Entry 4JUL (X-ray diffraction, 2.79 A resolution); this record covers chains A and E of the 6 polymer chains in the assembly.

Chain A (and E):
Protein: Hemagglutinin HA1
Source organism: Influenza A virus
Notes: chain E of this document is another copy of the same molecule, construct and numbering; everything in this record applies to it too
UniProt: Q00G25 (Q00G25_9INFA); the construct lacks a stretch of the UniProt sequence and is renumbered around it, so the offset changes along the chain: 11-19 = UniProt 17-25; 20-28 = UniProt 27-35; 31-35 = UniProt 36-40; 36-53 = UniProt 42-59; 6 more segments
Sequence (329 residues; numbered 5 to 326 plus 9 insertion-coded residues; 2 numbers in that range are skipped by the numbering (no residue carries them; nothing is unmodelled there); the number before each row is that of its first residue; a row labelled like 125A-125B holds insertion residues (125A, then the next letters in order)):
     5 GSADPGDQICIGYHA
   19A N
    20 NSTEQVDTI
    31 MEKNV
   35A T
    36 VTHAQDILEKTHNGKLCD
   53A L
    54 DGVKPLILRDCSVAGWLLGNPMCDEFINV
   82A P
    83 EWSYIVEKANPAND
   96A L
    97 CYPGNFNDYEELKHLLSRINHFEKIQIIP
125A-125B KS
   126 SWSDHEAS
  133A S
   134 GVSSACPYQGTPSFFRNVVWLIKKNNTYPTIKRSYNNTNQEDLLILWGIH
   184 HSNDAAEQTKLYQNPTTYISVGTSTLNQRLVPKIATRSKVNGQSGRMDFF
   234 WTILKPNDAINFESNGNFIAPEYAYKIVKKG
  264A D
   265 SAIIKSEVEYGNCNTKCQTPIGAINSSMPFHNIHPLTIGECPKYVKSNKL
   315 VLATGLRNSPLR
Not modelled in the structure: 5-9, 324-326 (chain E: 5-8, 324-326)
Construct notes: expression tag (5-10)
Disulfide bonds: Cys52-Cys277, Cys64-Cys76, Cys97-Cys139, Cys281-Cys305
Covalent attachments: N-acetylglucosamine (NAG) linked to Asn34, Asn169

How chain A and chain E interact:
Pairs across the interface - 18 pairs, chain A then chain E:
  His184(A) - Asn210(E)
  Lys216(A) - Asn210(E)  hydrogen bond (side chain-backbone)
  Lys216(A) - Arg212(E)
  Ile217(A) - Ser203(E)
  Ile217(A) - Arg212(E)  hydrogen bond (backbone-side chain)
  Ala218(A) - Ser203(E)
  Thr219(A) - Gly205(E)
  Thr219(A) - Asn244(E)  hydrogen bond (backbone-side chain)
  Arg220(A) - Thr206(E)
  Arg220(A) - Asn210(E)  hydrogen bond
  Arg220(A) - Asn244(E)
  Ser221(A) - Thr206(E)
  Ser221(A) - Ser207(E)  hydrogen bond (side chain-backbone)
  Ser221(A) - Asp241(E)  hydrogen bond
  Ser221(A) - Ala242(E)  hydrogen bond (side chain-backbone)
  Val223(A) - Ser207(E)
  Arg229(A) - Thr206(E)
  Arg229(A) - Ser207(E)  hydrogen bond (side chain-backbone)
Interface residues without a listed pair, chain E (12 interface residues in all): Leu209, Gln211, Glu246

Overview:
The interface between chain A and chain E involves 9 residues on one side and 12 on the other, with 8 hydrogen
bonds. Among the polar pairs are Lys216(A)-Asn210(E), Ile217(A)-Arg212(E) and Thr219(A)-Asn244(E). Covalently
linked N-acetylglucosamine: at Asn34(A) and Asn169(A).
Both chains are Hemagglutinin HA1 (Influenza A virus). Entry 4JUL (Crystal structure of H5N1 influenza virus
hemagglutinin, clade 2.3.4) was determined by X-ray diffraction.
